Entry 1FNV (X-ray diffraction, 3.60 A resolution); this record covers chains A and B of the 4 polymer chains in the assembly.

# Chain A
Name: Exotoxin type A precursor (allele 1)
Source organism: Streptococcus pyogenes phage T12
UniProt: P62560 (SPEA_STRPY); residue numbers follow UniProt; this construct covers 1-221
Amino-acid sequence (221 residues; row label = number of the first residue in the row):
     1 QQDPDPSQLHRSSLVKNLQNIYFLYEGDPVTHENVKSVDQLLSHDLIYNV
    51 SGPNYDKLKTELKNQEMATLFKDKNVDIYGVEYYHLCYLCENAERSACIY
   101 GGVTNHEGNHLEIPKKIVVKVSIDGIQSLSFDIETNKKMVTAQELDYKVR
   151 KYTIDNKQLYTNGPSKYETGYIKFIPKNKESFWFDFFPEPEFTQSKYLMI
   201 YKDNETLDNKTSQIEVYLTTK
Sequence notes: conflict T153 (Leu in P62560), I154 (Thr in P62560), N209 (Ser in P62560), K210 (Asn in P62560)
Cystine bridges: C87-C98
Ion coordination: Cd2+ site 1 near D39 (its only coordinating residue here); Cd2+ site 2: C90 (shared with 1 residue of chain C); Cd2+ site 3: E91 (shared with 1 residue of chain C)

# Chain B
Name: Exotoxin type A precursor (allele 1)
Source organism: Streptococcus pyogenes phage T12
UniProt: P62560 (SPEA_STRPY); residues 301-521 here correspond to UniProt positions 1-221 (UniProt number = residue number - 300)
Amino-acid sequence (221 residues; numbered 301 to 521; the number before each row is that of its first residue):
   301 QQDPDPSQLHRSSLVKNLQNIYFLYEGDPVTHENVKSVDQLLSHDLIYNV
   351 SGPNYDKLKTELKNQEMATLFKDKNVDIYGVEYYHLCYLCENAERSACIY
   401 GGVTNHEGNHLEIPKKIVVKVSIDGIQSLSFDIETNKKMVTAQELDYKVR
   451 KYTIDNKQLYTNGPSKYETGYIKFIPKNKESFWFDFFPEPEFTQSKYLMI
   501 YKDNETLDNKTSQIEVYLTTK
Sequence notes: conflict T453 (Leu153 in P62560), I454 (Thr154 in P62560), N509 (Ser209 in P62560), K510 (Asn210 in P62560)
Cystine bridges: C387-C398
Ion coordination: Cd2+ site 1 near D339 (its only coordinating residue here); Cd2+ site 2: C390 (shared with 1 residue of chain D); Cd2+ site 3 near E391 (its only coordinating residue here)

# Interface between chain A and chain B
Contacting residue pairs - 17 pairs, chain A then chain B:
  K16(A) - N392(B)  hydrogen bond
  N17(A) - N392(B)
  N20(A) - E394(B)  hydrogen bond
  F23(A) - R395(B)
  H85(A) - A393(B)
  H85(A) - E394(B)
  N92(A) - K316(B)  hydrogen bond
  N92(A) - N317(B)
  A93(A) - H385(B)
  E94(A) - N320(B)
  E94(A) - H385(B)
  E94(A) - T493(B)
  E94(A) - Q494(B)  hydrogen bond (side chain-backbone)
  R95(A) - N320(B)
  R95(A) - F323(B)
  T193(A) - E394(B)
  Q194(A) - E394(B)  hydrogen bond (backbone-side chain)
Also at the interface, not in a pair above, chain A (13 interface residues in all): N54, F192
Also at the interface, not in a pair above, chain B (13 interface residues in all): N354, F492

# Overview
Chain A and chain B each contribute 13 residues to their interface, with 5 hydrogen bonds. Polar pairs include
K16(A)-N392(B), N20(A)-E394(B) and N92(A)-K316(B).
Both chains are Exotoxin type A precursor (allele 1) (Streptococcus pyogenes phage T12). Entry 1FNV (Structure
of streptococcal pyrogenic exotoxin A) was determined by X-ray diffraction, deposited together with 1FNU and
1FNW.
